Entry 6SXB (electron microscopy, 7.90 A resolution (low resolution: residue-level contacts below are approximate; hydrogen-bond / salt-bridge calls are withheld)); this record covers chains G and C of the 4 polymer chains in the assembly.

== Chain G ==
Protein: DNA excision repair protein ERCC-1
From: Homo sapiens
UniProtKB: P07992 (ERCC1_HUMAN); residues 1-297 here = UniProt positions 1-297
Amino-acid sequence (297 residues; each row starts with the number of its first residue):
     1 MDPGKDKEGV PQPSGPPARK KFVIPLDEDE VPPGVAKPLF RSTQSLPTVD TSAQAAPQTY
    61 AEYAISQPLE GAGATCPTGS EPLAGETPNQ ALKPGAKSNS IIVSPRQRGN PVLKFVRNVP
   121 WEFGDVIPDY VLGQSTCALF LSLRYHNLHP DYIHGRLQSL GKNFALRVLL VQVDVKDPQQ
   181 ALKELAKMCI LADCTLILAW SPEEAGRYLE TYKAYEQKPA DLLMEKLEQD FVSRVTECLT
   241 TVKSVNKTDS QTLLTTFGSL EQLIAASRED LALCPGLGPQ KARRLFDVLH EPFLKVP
Not modelled in the structure: 1-99, 223-229
Swiss-Prot annotation at these positions:
  - DNA-binding region: Gln134 to Arg156
  - motif: Pro17 to Val23 (Nuclear localization signal)
  - modified residue: Met1 (N-acetylmethionine)
  - cross-link (Glycyl lysine isopeptide (Lys-Gly)): Lys21 (interchain with G-Cter in SUMO2), Lys37 (interchain with G-Cter in SUMO2), Lys243 (interchain with G-Cter in SUMO2)
From the paper describing this entry:
  - binding site for the 10-nt DNA strand (chain C): Ser244 to Asn246

== Chain C ==
Molecule: 10-nt DNA strand
Sequence (10 nucleotides; numbered 6 to 15; the number before each row is that of its first residue):
     6 CAGATGCTGA

== Chain G / chain C interface ==
Pairs across the interface (8):
  Lys243(G) with DT13(C); DG14(C)
  Ser244(G) with DC12(C)
  Val245(G) with DC12(C)
  Asn246(G) with DG11(C)
  Lys281(G) with DG11(C); DC12(C)
  Arg284(G) with DT13(C)

== Summary ==
The interface between chain G and chain C involves 6 residues on one side and 4 on the other. From the paper:
a binding site for the 10-nt DNA strand (chain C) at Ser244(G).
Chain G is DNA excision repair protein ERCC-1 (Homo sapiens) and chain C is a 10-nt DNA strand; the structure,
XPF-ERCC1 Cryo-EM Structure, DNA-Bound form, was determined by electron microscopy together with 6SXA from the
same study.
